Entry 7D61 (electron microscopy, 2.80 A resolution); this record covers chains A and B of the 11 polymer chains in the assembly.

[Chain A (and B)]
Molecule: Calcium homeostasis modulator protein 5
From: Homo sapiens
Notes: chain B of this document is another copy of the same molecule, construct and numbering; everything in this record applies to it too
UniProtKB: Q8N5C1 (CAHM5_HUMAN); numbering as in UniProt (aligned over 1-288)
Amino-acid sequence (288 residues; each row starts with the number of its first residue):
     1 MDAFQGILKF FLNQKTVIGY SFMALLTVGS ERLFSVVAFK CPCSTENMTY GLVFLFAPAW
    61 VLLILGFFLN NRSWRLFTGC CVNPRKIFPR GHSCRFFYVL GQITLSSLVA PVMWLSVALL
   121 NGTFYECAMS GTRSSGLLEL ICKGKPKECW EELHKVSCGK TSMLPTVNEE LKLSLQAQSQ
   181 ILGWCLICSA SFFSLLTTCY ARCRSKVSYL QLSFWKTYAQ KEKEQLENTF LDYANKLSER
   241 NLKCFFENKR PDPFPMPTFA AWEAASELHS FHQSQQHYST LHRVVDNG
Swiss-Prot annotation at these positions:
  - binding site (a 1,2-diacyl-sn-glycero-3-phosphate): Lys15, Arg32, Val37, Gln102, Asn121, Arg202
Disulfide bonds: Cys41-Cys127, Cys43-Cys158, Cys142-Cys149
Ligand contacts:
  - 1,2-dioctanoyl-sn-glycero-3-phosphate (PA8), molecule 1: Lys15, Thr16, Gly19, Tyr20, Phe22, Met23, Leu26
  - 1,2-dioctanoyl-sn-glycero-3-phosphate (PA8), molecule 2: Thr16, Val17, Tyr20, Ser194, Thr198, Arg202
  - 1,2-dioctanoyl-sn-glycero-3-phosphate (PA8), molecule 3: Met23, Leu65, Gly66, Leu69, Asn70, Asn71, Arg72
  - 1,2-dioctanoyl-sn-glycero-3-phosphate (PA8), molecule 4: Val28, Arg32, Leu120, Asn121, Gln176
  - 1,2-dioctanoyl-sn-glycero-3-phosphate (PA8), molecule 5: Leu33, Phe34, Val37, Ala38, Lys40
  - 1,2-dioctanoyl-sn-glycero-3-phosphate (PA8), molecule 6: Leu65, Phe68, Leu69, Trp74
  - 1,2-dioctanoyl-sn-glycero-3-phosphate (PA8), molecule 7: Tyr98, Gly101, Gln102, Leu105, Val109, Val112, Ala190, Phe193, Ser194, Thr197, Thr198, Ala201, Arg202

[How chain A and chain B interact]
Residue-residue contacts (81):
  Val17(A) with Leu69(B), hydrophobic
  Glu170(A) with Lys160(B)
  Leu173(A) with Pro42(B)
  Ser174(A) with Glu46(B)
  Gln176(A) with Lys40(B)
  Ala177(A) with Pro42(B), hydrophobic; Glu46(B); Tyr50(B), hydrophobic
  Gln180(A) with Ala38(B), hydrogen bond (side chain-backbone); Tyr50(B), hydrogen bond
  Trp184(A) with Phe34(B), hydrophobic; Val53(B); Phe54(B); Pro58(B), hydrophobic
  Cys188(A) with Ala57(B), hydrophobic; Trp60(B), hydrogen bond (backbone-side chain)
  Ser191(A) with Ile64(B)
  Phe192(A) with Trp60(B), hydrophobic; Ile64(B)
  Ser194(A) with Phe68(B)
  Leu195(A) with Phe68(B), hydrophobic
  Thr198(A) with Trp74(B)
  Cys199(A) with Trp74(B), hydrophobic
  Arg202(A) with Trp74(B); Phe77(B); Thr78(B); Gly79(B), hydrogen bond (backbone-backbone)
  Cys203(A) with Phe77(B); Cys80(B); Cys81(B), hydrogen bond (backbone-backbone)
  Ser205(A) with Gly79(B); Val82(B)
  Lys206(A) with Val82(B); Phe259(B)
  Val207(A) with Gly79(B)
  Ser208(A) with Lys86(B), hydrogen bond; Glu263(B), hydrogen bond; Ser266(B)
  Tyr209(A) with Trp74(B); Arg75(B)
  Leu210(A) with Leu226(B), hydrophobic; Phe230(B); Trp262(B); Ala265(B); Ser266(B)
  Gln211(A) with Phe259(B); Trp262(B)
  Leu212(A) with Thr78(B)
  Ser213(A) with Phe230(B)
  Phe214(A) with Phe230(B); Met256(B), hydrophobic
  Tyr218(A) with Leu237(B), hydrophobic; Ser238(B); Asn241(B), hydrogen bond
  Lys221(A) with Leu231(B); Ala234(B); Asn235(B), hydrogen bond; Ser238(B)
  Gln225(A) with Ser238(B); Glu239(B); Leu242(B)
  Leu226(A) with Leu242(B), hydrophobic
  Thr229(A) with Leu242(B); Phe246(B)
  Phe230(A) with Phe246(B), hydrophobic
  Tyr233(A) with Phe246(B)
  Ala261(A) with Phe245(B)
  Gln273(A) with Phe259(B)
  Gln276(A) with Pro257(B), hydrogen bond (side chain-backbone); Thr258(B); Phe259(B)
  Tyr278(A) with Trp262(B)
  Leu281(A) with Leu242(B), hydrophobic; Phe245(B), hydrophobic
  His282(A) with Leu237(B); Arg240(B); Asn241(B)
  Val285(A) with Asn241(B); Cys244(B), hydrophobic; Pro251(B), hydrophobic
  Asp286(A) with Arg240(B), salt bridge
Interface residues without a listed pair, chain A (51 interface residues in all): Gln178, Ile181, Ile187, Thr217, Glu222, Pro255, Pro257, Trp262, Ala265
Interface residues without a listed pair, chain B (53 interface residues in all): Cys41, Thr49, Val61, Phe67, Tyr233, Glu247

[Overview]
The interface between chain A and chain B involves 51 residues on one side and 53 on the other; the contacts
include 10 hydrogen bonds and 1 salt bridge. Polar contacts include Asp286(A)-Arg240(B), Gln180(A)-Ala38(B)
and Gln180(A)-Tyr50(B). Ligands of chain A: 7 copies of 1,2-dioctanoyl-sn-glycero-3-phosphate.
Both chains are Calcium homeostasis modulator protein 5 (Homo sapiens). Entry 7D61 (Cryo-EM Structure of human
CALHM5 in the presence of EDTA) was determined by electron microscopy, deposited together with 7D60 and 7D65.
